PDB entry 5OSS | X-ray diffraction, 1.70 A resolution | chain A

== Chain A ==
Molecule: Beta-glucosidase A
Organism: Thermotoga maritima (strain ATCC 43589 / MSB8 / DSM 3109 / JCM 10099)
Notes: EC 3.2.1.21
UniProtKB: Q08638 (BGLA_THEMA); residues 2-446 here = UniProt positions 2-446
Sequence (468 residues; row label = number of the first residue in the row; numbers below 1 keep their minus sign (Met-21 is residue -21)):
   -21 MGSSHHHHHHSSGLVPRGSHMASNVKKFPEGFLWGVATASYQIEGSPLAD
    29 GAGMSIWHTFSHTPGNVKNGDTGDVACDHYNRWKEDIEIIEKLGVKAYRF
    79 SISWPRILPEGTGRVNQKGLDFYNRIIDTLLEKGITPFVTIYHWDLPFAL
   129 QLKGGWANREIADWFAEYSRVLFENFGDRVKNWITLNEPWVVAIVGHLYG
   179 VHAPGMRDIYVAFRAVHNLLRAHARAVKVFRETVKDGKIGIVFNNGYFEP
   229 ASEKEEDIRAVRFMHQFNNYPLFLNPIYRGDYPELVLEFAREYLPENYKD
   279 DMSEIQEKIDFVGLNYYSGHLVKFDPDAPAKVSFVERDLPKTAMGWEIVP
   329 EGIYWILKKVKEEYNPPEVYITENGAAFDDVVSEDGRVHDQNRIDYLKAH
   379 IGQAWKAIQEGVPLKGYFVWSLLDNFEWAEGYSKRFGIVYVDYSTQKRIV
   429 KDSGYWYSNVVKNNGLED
Disordered / not traced: -21 to 2, 446
Sequence notes: initiating methionine (-21); expression tag (-20 to 1)
Swiss-Prot annotation at these positions:
  - active site: Glu166 (Proton donor), Glu351 (Nucleophile)

== Overview ==
Curated annotation (UniProt) lists active-site residues Glu166 and Glu351.
Chain A is Beta-glucosidase A (Thermotoga maritima (strain ATCC 43589 / MSB8 / DSM 3109 / JCM 10099)); the
structure, Beta-glucosidase from Thermotoga maritima in complex with Gluco-1H-imidazole, was determined by
X-ray diffraction.
